Entry 9EOK (electron microscopy, 23.00 A resolution (very low resolution: no residue pairs are listed; an interface is given only as per-side residue counts)); this record covers chains d and e of the 42 polymer chains in the assembly.

# Chain d (and e)
Molecule: Tubulin alpha chain
Organism: Xenopus laevis
Notes: chain e of this document is another copy of the same molecule, construct and numbering; everything in this record applies to it too
UniProt: Q5U4V6 (Q5U4V6_XENLA); numbering as in UniProt (aligned over 1-450)
Sequence (450 residues; numbered 1 to 450; the number before each row is that of its first residue):
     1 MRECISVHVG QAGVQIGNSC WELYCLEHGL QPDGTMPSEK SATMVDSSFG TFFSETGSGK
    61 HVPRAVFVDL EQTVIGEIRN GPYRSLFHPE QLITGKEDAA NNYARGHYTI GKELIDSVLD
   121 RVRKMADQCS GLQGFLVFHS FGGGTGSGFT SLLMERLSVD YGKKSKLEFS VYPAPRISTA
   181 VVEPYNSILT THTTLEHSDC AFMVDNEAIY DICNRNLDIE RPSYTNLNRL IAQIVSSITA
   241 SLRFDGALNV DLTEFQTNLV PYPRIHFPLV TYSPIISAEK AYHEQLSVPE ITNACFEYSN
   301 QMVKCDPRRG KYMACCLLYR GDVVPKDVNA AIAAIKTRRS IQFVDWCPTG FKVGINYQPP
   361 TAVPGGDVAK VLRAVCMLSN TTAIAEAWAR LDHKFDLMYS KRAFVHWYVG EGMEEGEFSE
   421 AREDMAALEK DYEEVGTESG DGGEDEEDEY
Not modelled in the structure: 39-45, 438-450
Small-molecule neighbours:
  - GDP (guanosine-5'-diphosphate): A247, L248, E254
  - GTP (guanosine-5'-triphosphate): G10, Q11, A12, Q15, D98, A99, A100, N101, S140, G142, G143, G144, T145, G146, V171, T179, E183, N206, Y224, L227, N228, I231

# Chain d / chain e interface
At this resolution (23 A) residue pairs are not listed: 19 residues of chain d and 13 of chain e lie at the interface.

# Overview
19 residues of chain d face 13 of chain e across their interface. Chain d binds GDP and GTP.
Both chains are Tubulin alpha chain (Xenopus laevis). Entry 9EOK (Minus end of the vertebrate gamma-tubulin
ring complex-capped microtubule) was determined by electron microscopy together with 9EOJ from the same study.
